PDB entry 2IB5 | X-ray diffraction, 1.80 A resolution | chains B and E of the 8 polymer chains in the assembly

[Chain B (and E)]
Protein: Chromo protein
From: Cnidopus japonicus
Notes: chain E of this document is another copy of the same molecule, construct and numbering; everything in this record applies to it too
UniProtKB: A0AQQ7 (A0AQQ7_CNIJA); aligned to UniProt positions 1-232 over residues 1-232
Amino-acid sequence (233 residues; row label = number of the first residue in the row; note: 2 numbers in that range are skipped by the numbering (no residue carries them; nothing is unmodelled there); numbers below 1 keep their minus sign (Gly-2 is residue -2)):
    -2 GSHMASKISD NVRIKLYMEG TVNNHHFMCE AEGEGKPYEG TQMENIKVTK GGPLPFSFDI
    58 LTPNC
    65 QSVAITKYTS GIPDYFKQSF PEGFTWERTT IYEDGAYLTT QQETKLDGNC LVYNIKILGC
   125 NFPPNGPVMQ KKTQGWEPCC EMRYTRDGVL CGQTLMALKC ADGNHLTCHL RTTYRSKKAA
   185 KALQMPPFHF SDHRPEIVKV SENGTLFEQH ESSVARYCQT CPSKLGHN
Disordered / not traced: -2 to 4
Sequence notes: expression tag (-2 to 0); chromophore (65, 65, 65)
Modified / non-standard residues: Mse1 (selenomethionine); Mse15, Mse25, Mse40, Mse133, Mse146, Mse160, Mse189 (selenomethionine; parent Met); Gln65 ([2-(3-carbamoyl-1-imino-propyl)-4-(4-hydroxy-benzylidene)-5-oxo-4,5-dihydro-imidazol-1-yl]-acetic acid; CRQ)
Covalently attached groups: covalent link Cys62-Gln65
What the authors report for this chain:
  - mutagenesis - H197S: unchanged stability

[Chain B / chain E interface]
Contacting residue pairs (13):
  Asn129(B) - Asn129(E)
  Asn129(B) - Gln134(E)
  Gln134(B) - Asn129(E)
  Gln134(B) - Gln134(E)
  Gln134(B) - Lys136(E)  hydrogen bond
  Lys135(B) - Ala165(E)
  Lys135(B) - Asp166(E)
  Lys136(B) - Gln134(E)  hydrogen bond (side chain-backbone)
  Lys136(B) - Lys136(E)
  Lys136(B) - Ala165(E)
  Gln138(B) - Gln138(E)
  Ala165(B) - Lys135(E)
  Ala165(B) - Gln138(E)
Also at the interface, not in a pair above, chain B (8 interface residues in all): Thr137, Asp166

[Summary]
Chain B and chain E form an interface of 8 and 7 residues respectively; the contacts include 2 hydrogen bonds.
Its one hydrogen-bonded contact is Gln134(B)-Lys136(E). From the paper: H197S of chain B leaves stability
unchanged.
Both chains are Chromo protein (Cnidopus japonicus). Entry 2IB5 (Structural characterization of a blue
chromoprotein and its yellow mutant from the sea anemone cnidopus japonicus) was determined by X-ray
diffraction together with 2IB6 from the same study.
